4BC7 - chains A and B; structure by X-ray diffraction, 2.40 A resolution.

# Chain A (and B)
Name: Alkyldihydroxyacetonephosphate synthase, peroxisomal
Source organism: Cavia porcellus
Notes: EC 2.5.1.26; chain B of this document is another copy of the same molecule, construct and numbering; everything in this record applies to it too
Reference sequence: P97275 (ADAS_CAVPO); numbering as in UniProt (aligned over 1-658)
Sequence (658 residues; each row starts with the number of its first residue):
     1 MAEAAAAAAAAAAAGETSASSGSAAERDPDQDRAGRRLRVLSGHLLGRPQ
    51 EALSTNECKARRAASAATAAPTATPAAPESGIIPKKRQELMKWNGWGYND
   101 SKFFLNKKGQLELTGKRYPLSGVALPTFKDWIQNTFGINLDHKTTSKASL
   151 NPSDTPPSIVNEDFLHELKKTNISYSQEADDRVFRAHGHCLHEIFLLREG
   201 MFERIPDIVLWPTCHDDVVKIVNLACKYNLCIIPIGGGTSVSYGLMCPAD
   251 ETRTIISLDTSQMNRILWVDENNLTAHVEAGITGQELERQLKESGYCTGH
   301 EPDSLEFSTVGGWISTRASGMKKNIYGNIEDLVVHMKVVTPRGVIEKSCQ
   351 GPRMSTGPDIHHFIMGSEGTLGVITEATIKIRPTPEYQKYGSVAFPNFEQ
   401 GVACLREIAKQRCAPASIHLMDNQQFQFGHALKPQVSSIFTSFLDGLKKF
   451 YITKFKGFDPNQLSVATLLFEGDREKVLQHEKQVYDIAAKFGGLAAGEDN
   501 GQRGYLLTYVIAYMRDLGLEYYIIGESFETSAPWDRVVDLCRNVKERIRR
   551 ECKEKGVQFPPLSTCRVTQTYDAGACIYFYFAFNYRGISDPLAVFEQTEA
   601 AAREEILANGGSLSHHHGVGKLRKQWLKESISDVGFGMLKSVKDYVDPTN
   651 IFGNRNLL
Unresolved in the structure: 1-80, 145-153, 443-456 (chain B: 1-80, 141-154, 436-456)
Sequence notes: engineered mutation His419 (Arg in P97275)
Curated features (UniProtKB/Swiss-Prot):
  - region (Important for enzyme activity): His615 to His617, Asn654 to Leu658
  - active site: Tyr578 (Proton donor/acceptor)
  - binding site (FAD): Pro234 to Ser240, Asp303 to Thr309, Thr316 to Ser319, Glu368 to Ile374
  - binding site (substrate): Arg515
  - modified residue: Ser65 (Phosphoserine), Thr74 (Phosphothreonine), Lys102 (N6-acetyllysine), Lys347 (N6-acetyllysine)
  - mutagenesis: His300 (H300A: Loss of activity), Thr309 (T309I: Impaired FAD binding and protein stability. Loss of activity), Ser367 (S367A: Strongly reduced activity), Leu469 (L469P: Impaired FAD binding and protein stability. Loss of activity), Arg515 (R515L: Impaired FAD binding and protein stability. Loss of activity), Cys576 (C576A: No effect on activity), Tyr578 (Y578F: Loss of activity), His615 (H615A: Loss of activity), His616 (H616A: Loss of activity), His617 (H617A: Loss of activity)
Ligand contacts: FAD (flavin-adenine dinucleotide): Trp96, His189, Ile233, Pro234, Ile235, Gly236, Gly237, Gly238, Thr239, Ser240, Val241, Gly244, Leu245, Thr260, Ala280, Pro302, Asp303, Ser304, Phe307, Ser308, Thr309, Gly311, Gly312, Trp313, Ser315, Thr316, Ala318, Ser319, Glu368, Gly369, Gly372, Val373, Ile374, Ala512, His616, His617, Asn654, Asn656
What the authors report for this chain:
  - catalytic residues: Tyr578, His617 (proposed by the authors, not directly observed)
  - mutagenesis - T309I, L469P, R515L: decreased binding to flavin-adenine dinucleotide
  - mutagenesis - T309I, L469P, R515L: decreased stability
  - mutagenesis - Y578F: unchanged stability
  - mutagenesis - Y578F: abolished catalytic activity on acylDHAP
  - mutagenesis - H615A, H616A, H617A: abolished catalytic activity (citing earlier work)

# Interface between chain A and chain B
Pairs across the interface (167; chain A residue first):
  Asn272(A) with Arg406(B), hydrogen bond (backbone-side chain); Trp534(B); Asp535(B)
  Asn273(A) with Arg406(B); Pro533(B); Trp534(B), hydrogen bond (side chain-backbone); Asp535(B), hydrogen bond; Asp572(B); Ala573(B)
  Leu274(A) with Arg406(B)
  Thr316(A) with Ser355(B), hydrogen bond (backbone-side chain)
  Arg317(A) with Arg353(B), hydrogen bond (backbone-side chain); Met354(B), hydrogen bond (side chain-backbone); Ser355(B); Gly357(B); Asp359(B)
  Ala318(A) with Arg353(B), hydrogen bond (backbone-side chain)
  Ser319(A) with Arg353(B)
  Ile325(A) with Arg412(B), hydrogen bond (backbone-side chain)
  Asn328(A) with Arg353(B)
  Glu330(A) with Arg353(B), salt bridge
  Arg342(A) with Val634(B)
  Gly343(A) with Val634(B)
  Val344(A) with Ser632(B); Val634(B)
  Ile345(A) with Ser632(B); Val634(B), hydrophobic; Met638(B), hydrophobic
  Glu346(A) with Ile631(B); Ser632(B)
  Lys347(A) with Ser630(B)
  Ser348(A) with Glu629(B); Ser630(B), hydrogen bond (backbone-backbone)
  Cys349(A) with Ser612(B)
  Gln350(A) with Pro533(B)
  Pro352(A) with Ala532(B); Tyr571(B), hydrophobic; Gly574(B); Ala575(B)
  Arg353(A) with Arg317(B), hydrogen bond (side chain-backbone); Ala318(B), hydrogen bond (side chain-backbone); Ser319(B); Asn328(B); Glu330(B), salt bridge; Ser531(B), hydrogen bond (backbone-side chain); Tyr571(B); His615(B), hydrogen bond (side chain-backbone); His616(B)
  Met354(A) with Arg317(B), hydrogen bond (backbone-side chain); Ser612(B); Ser614(B); His615(B)
  Ser355(A) with Thr316(B), hydrogen bond (side chain-backbone); Arg317(B); Ser614(B), hydrogen bond (backbone-backbone); His615(B), hydrogen bond (backbone-backbone); His616(B); Gly618(B); Val619(B)
  Thr356(A) with Leu613(B); Val619(B); Leu627(B); Ile631(B)
  Gly357(A) with Arg317(B); Gly366(B); Leu657(B)
  Pro358(A) with His362(B); Phe363(B); Met365(B); Gly366(B); Leu639(B), hydrophobic
  Asp359(A) with His362(B)
  Ile360(A) with Gly635(B); Leu639(B), hydrophobic
  His362(A) with Pro358(B); Asp359(B); His362(B), hydrogen bond
  Phe363(A) with Pro358(B); Phe363(B), hydrophobic; Leu639(B), hydrophobic
  Met365(A) with Pro358(B)
  Gly366(A) with Gly357(B); Pro358(B)
  Lys380(A) with Asp572(B), salt bridge
  Arg382(A) with Lys410(B), hydrogen bond (side chain-backbone); Arg412(B)
  Arg406(A) with Asn272(B), hydrogen bond (side chain-backbone); Asn273(B); Leu274(B)
  Lys410(A) with Leu274(B); Arg382(B), hydrogen bond (backbone-side chain)
  Arg412(A) with Ile325(B), hydrogen bond (side chain-backbone); Arg382(B)
  Lys476(A) with Gln483(B)
  Gln479(A) with Gln479(B)
  Gln483(A) with Lys476(B)
  Ser531(A) with Gly351(B); Pro352(B); Arg353(B), hydrogen bond (side chain-backbone); Met354(B)
  Ala532(A) with Pro352(B)
  Pro533(A) with Asn273(B); Gln350(B)
  Trp534(A) with Asn273(B), hydrogen bond (backbone-side chain)
  Asp535(A) with Asn272(B); Asn273(B), hydrogen bond (backbone-side chain)
  Tyr571(A) with Pro352(B), hydrophobic; Arg353(B)
  Asp572(A) with Asn273(B); Lys380(B), salt bridge
  Ala573(A) with Asn273(B); Pro352(B)
  Gly574(A) with Pro352(B)
  Ala575(A) with Pro352(B)
  Ser612(A) with Cys349(B); Met354(B)
  Leu613(A) with Thr356(B)
  Ser614(A) with Met354(B); Ser355(B), hydrogen bond (backbone-backbone); Thr356(B)
  His615(A) with Arg353(B), hydrogen bond (backbone-side chain); Met354(B); Ser355(B), hydrogen bond (backbone-backbone)
  His616(A) with Arg353(B); Ser355(B)
  Gly618(A) with Ser355(B)
  Val619(A) with Thr356(B)
  Leu627(A) with Thr356(B)
  Glu629(A) with Ser348(B)
  Ser630(A) with Lys347(B); Ser348(B), hydrogen bond (backbone-backbone)
  Ile631(A) with Glu346(B); Thr356(B); Ile360(B)
  Ser632(A) with Val344(B); Ile345(B); Glu346(B)
  Val634(A) with Thr340(B); Gly343(B); Val344(B); Ile345(B), hydrophobic; Tyr645(B); Val646(B), hydrophobic
  Gly635(A) with Ile360(B)
  Gly637(A) with Tyr645(B)
  Met638(A) with Ile345(B), hydrophobic; Phe363(B), hydrophobic; Val642(B), hydrophobic; Tyr645(B); Val646(B), hydrophobic
  Leu639(A) with Pro358(B); Ile360(B), hydrophobic; Phe363(B), hydrophobic
  Ser641(A) with Ser641(B), hydrogen bond (backbone-side chain); Val642(B); Tyr645(B)
  Val642(A) with Phe363(B), hydrophobic; Met638(B), hydrophobic; Ser641(B); Val642(B), hydrophobic
  Tyr645(A) with Val634(B); Gly637(B); Met638(B); Ser641(B)
  Val646(A) with Val634(B), hydrophobic; Met638(B), hydrophobic
  Leu657(A) with Gly357(B)
Interface residues without a listed pair, chain A (86 interface residues in all): Asp270, Glu271, Thr275, Ile329, Val334, Thr340, Gly351, Ser367, Pro383, Ala409, Gly610, Gly611, His617, Asp633
Interface residues without a listed pair, chain B (86 interface residues in all): Thr275, Ile329, Val334, Arg342, Ile364, Ser367, Glu368, Pro383, Ala409, Gly610, Gly611, His617, Asp633

# In short
Chain A and chain B each contribute 86 residues to their interface, with 30 hydrogen bonds and 4 salt bridges.
Polar contacts include Glu330(A)-Arg353(B), Lys380(A)-Asp572(B) and Asn272(A)-Arg406(B). The paper reports
catalytic residues Tyr578(A) and His617(A); T309I, L469P and R515L of chain A reduce binding to flavin-adenine
dinucleotide; 7 substitutions were tested in all.
Both chains are Alkyldihydroxyacetonephosphate synthase, peroxisomal (Cavia porcellus). Entry 4BC7 (MAMMALIAN
ALKYLDIHYDROXYACETONEPHOSPHATE SYNTHASE: Arg419His mutant) was determined by X-ray diffraction together with
4BBY, 4BC9 and 4BCA from the same study.
